Entry 4XKQ (X-ray diffraction, 1.90 A resolution); this record covers chain A.

# Chain A
Name: Nickel ABC transporter substrate-binding protein
Organism: Staphylococcus aureus USA300-ISMMS1
Reference sequence: W6DY02 (W6DY02_STAAU); residues 1-473 here correspond to UniProt positions 19-491 (UniProt number = residue number + 18)
Sequence (473 residues; row label = number of the first residue in the row):
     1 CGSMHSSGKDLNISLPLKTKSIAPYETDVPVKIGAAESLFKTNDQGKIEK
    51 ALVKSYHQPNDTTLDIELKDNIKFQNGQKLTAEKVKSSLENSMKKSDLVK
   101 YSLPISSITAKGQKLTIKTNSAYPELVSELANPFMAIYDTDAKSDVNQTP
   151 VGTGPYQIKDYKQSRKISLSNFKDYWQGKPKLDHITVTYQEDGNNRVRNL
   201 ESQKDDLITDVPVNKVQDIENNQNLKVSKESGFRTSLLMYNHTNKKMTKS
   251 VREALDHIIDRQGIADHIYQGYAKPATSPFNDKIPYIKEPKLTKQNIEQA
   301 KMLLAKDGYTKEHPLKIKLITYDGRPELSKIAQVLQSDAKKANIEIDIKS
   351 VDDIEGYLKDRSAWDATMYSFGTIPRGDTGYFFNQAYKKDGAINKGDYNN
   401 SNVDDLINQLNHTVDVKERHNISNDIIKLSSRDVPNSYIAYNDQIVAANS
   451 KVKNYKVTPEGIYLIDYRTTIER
Unresolved in the structure: 1-7, 473
Ligand contacts:
  - histidine (HIS), molecule 1: Leu-17, Arg-234, Tyr-322, Arg-325, Ile-354, Glu-355, Tyr-369, Ser-370, Phe-371
  - histidine (HIS), molecule 2: Asp-28, Leu-98, Phe-134, Arg-234, Arg-325, Glu-355, Tyr-369, Ser-370, Phe-371, Gly-372, Ile-393

# Overview
Chain A binds histidine.
Chain A is Nickel ABC transporter substrate-binding protein (Staphylococcus aureus USA300-ISMMS1); the
structure, Crystal structure of NikA from Staphylococcus aureus in complex with Ni(L-His)2 (co-crystallization
with Ni(II) and CD ..., was determined by X-ray diffraction (same publication as 4XKN, 4XKP, 4XKR and 4OFJ).
